3QW4 - chains B and C; structure by X-ray diffraction, 3.00 A resolution.

[Chain B (and C)]
Name: UMP synthase
Organism: Leishmania donovani
Notes: EC 2.4.2.10, 4.1.1.23; chain C of this document is another copy of the same molecule, construct and numbering; everything in this record applies to it too
UniProtKB: E9BCQ9 (E9BCQ9_LEIDO); residue numbers follow UniProt; this construct covers 1-452
Amino-acid sequence (453 residues; each row starts with the number of its first residue; numbering starts at 0):
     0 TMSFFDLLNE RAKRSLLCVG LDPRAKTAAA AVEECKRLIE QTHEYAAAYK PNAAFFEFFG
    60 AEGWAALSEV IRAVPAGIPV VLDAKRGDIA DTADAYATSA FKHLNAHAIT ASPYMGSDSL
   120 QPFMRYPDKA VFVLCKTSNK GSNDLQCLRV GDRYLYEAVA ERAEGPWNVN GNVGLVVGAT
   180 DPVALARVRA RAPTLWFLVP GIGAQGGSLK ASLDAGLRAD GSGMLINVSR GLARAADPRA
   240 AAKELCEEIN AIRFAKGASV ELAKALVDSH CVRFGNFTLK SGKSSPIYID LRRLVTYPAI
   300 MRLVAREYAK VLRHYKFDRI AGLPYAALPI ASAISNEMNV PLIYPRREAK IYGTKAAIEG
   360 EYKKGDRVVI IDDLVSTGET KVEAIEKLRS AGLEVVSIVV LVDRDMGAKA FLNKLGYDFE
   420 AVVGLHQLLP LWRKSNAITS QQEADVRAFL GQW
Unresolved in the structure: 349-355, 377 (chain C: 254, 349-353)
Construct notes: expression tag (0)
Small-molecule neighbours:
  - uridine-5'-monophosphate (U5P), molecule 1: Asp21, Lys49, Asn51, Phe54, Asp82, Lys84, Leu133, Thr136, Ser137, Val175, Pro199, Gly200, Ile201, Ala203, Gln204, Asn226, Val227, Ser228, Arg229, Gly230
  - uridine-5'-monophosphate (U5P), molecule 2: Asp87, Ile88, Thr91

[Interface between chain B and chain C]
Contacting residue pairs - 80 pairs, chain B then chain C:
  Asn51(B) with Asp87(C), hydrogen bond; Thr91(C)
  Ala52(B) with Tyr95(C)
  Ala53(B) with Thr91(C); Tyr95(C), hydrogen bond (backbone-side chain)
  Phe54(B) with Thr91(C)
  Glu56(B) with Trp63(C); Arg85(C), salt bridge; Tyr95(C); Ser98(C), hydrogen bond (backbone-side chain)
  Phe57(B) with Ala94(C); His102(C), hydrogen bond (backbone-side chain)
  Gly59(B) with Trp63(C)
  Ala60(B) with Ala60(C)
  Trp63(B) with Glu56(C); Gly59(C); Ala60(C); Trp63(C)
  Lys84(B) with Gly86(C); Asp87(C), salt bridge
  Arg85(B) with Glu56(C), salt bridge; Arg85(C)
  Asp87(B) with Asn51(C); Asp82(C)
  Ile88(B) with Ser137(C); Asn138(C)
  Thr91(B) with Asn51(C); Ala53(C); Phe54(C)
  Tyr95(B) with Ala52(C); Ala53(C); Glu56(C); Ala83(C); Arg85(C)
  Ser98(B) with Glu56(C)
  His102(B) with Phe57(C), hydrogen bond (side chain-backbone)
  Pro112(B) with Tyr113(C); Leu144(C)
  Tyr113(B) with Pro112(C), hydrophobic; Leu133(C); Cys134(C), hydrogen bond (side chain-backbone); Leu144(C), hydrophobic; Gln145(C), hydrogen bond (backbone-side chain); Leu154(C), hydrophobic; Tyr155(C); Val158(C)
  Met114(B) with Thr136(C); Asn138(C), hydrogen bond (backbone-side chain); Gly140(C); Gln145(C)
  Gly115(B) with Gly140(C); Asp143(C)
  Ser116(B) with Asp143(C), hydrogen bond (backbone-side chain)
  Asp117(B) with Asn138(C), hydrogen bond; Lys139(C), hydrogen bond (side chain-backbone); Gly140(C), hydrogen bond (side chain-backbone)
  Leu133(B) with Tyr113(C), hydrogen bond (backbone-side chain)
  Cys134(B) with Tyr113(C), hydrogen bond (backbone-side chain)
  Thr136(B) with Met114(C)
  Asn138(B) with Met114(C), hydrogen bond (side chain-backbone); Asp117(C), hydrogen bond
  Lys139(B) with Asp117(C)
  Gly140(B) with Met114(C); Gly115(C); Asp117(C), hydrogen bond (backbone-side chain)
  Asp143(B) with Arg161(C), hydrogen bond (backbone-side chain)
  Leu144(B) with Pro112(C); Tyr113(C), hydrophobic
  Gln145(B) with Tyr113(C), hydrogen bond (side chain-backbone); Met114(C)
  Leu147(B) with Arg161(C)
  Arg148(B) with Arg148(C); Val149(C)
  Val149(B) with Leu147(C), hydrophobic; Arg148(C)
  Val158(B) with Tyr113(C)
  Arg161(B) with Asp143(C), salt bridge; Leu147(C)
  Trp166(B) with Asp143(C), hydrogen bond
  Arg229(B) with Asp90(C), salt bridge
Other interface residues (no listed pair), chain B (52 interface residues in all): Ala64, Ala83, Gly86, Asp90, Ala94, Thr97, Ser118, Ser141, Gly150, Leu154, Tyr155, Ala157, Gln204
Other interface residues (no listed pair), chain C (49 interface residues in all): Arg23, Ala64, Lys84, Ile88, Thr97, Ser141, Ala157

[Summary]
52 residues of chain B and 49 residues of chain C are in contact, with 20 hydrogen bonds and 5 salt bridges.
Among the polar pairs are Glu56(B)-Arg85(C), Lys84(B)-Asp87(C) and Arg161(B)-Asp143(C). Bound to chain B:
uridine-5'-monophosphate.
Chain B and chain C are both UMP synthase (Leishmania donovani); the structure, Structure of Leishmania
donovani UMP synthase, was determined by X-ray diffraction (same publication as 3QW3).
